Entry 6FKJ (X-ray diffraction, 2.15 A resolution); this record covers chains C and D of the 6 polymer chains in the assembly.

[Chain C]
Protein: Tubulin alpha-1B chain
Organism: Bos taurus
Reference sequence: P81947 (TBA1B_BOVIN); numbering as in UniProt (aligned over 1-451)
Amino-acid sequence (451 residues; row label = number of the first residue in the row):
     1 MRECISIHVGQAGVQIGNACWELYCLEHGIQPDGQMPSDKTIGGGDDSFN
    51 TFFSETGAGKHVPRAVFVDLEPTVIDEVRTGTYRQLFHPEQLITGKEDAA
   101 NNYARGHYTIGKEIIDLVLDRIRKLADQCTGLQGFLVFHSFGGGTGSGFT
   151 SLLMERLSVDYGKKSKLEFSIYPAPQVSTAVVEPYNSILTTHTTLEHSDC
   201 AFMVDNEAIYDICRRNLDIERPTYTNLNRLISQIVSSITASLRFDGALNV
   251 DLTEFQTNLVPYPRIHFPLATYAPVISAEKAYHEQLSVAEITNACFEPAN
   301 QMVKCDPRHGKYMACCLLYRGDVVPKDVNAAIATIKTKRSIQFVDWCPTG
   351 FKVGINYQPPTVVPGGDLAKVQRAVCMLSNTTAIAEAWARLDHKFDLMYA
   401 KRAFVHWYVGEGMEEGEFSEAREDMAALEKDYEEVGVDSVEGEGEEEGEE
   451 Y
Not modelled in the structure: 1, 441-451
Ion coordination: Ca2+: D39, T41, G44, E55
Ligand contacts: GTP (guanosine-5'-triphosphate): G10, Q11, A12, Q15, I16, D69, D98, A99, A100, N101, S140, G142, G143, G144, T145, G146, I171, P173, V177, S178, E183, N206, Y224, L227, N228, I231
Reported in the primary citation:
  - binding site for kni-10075: T179

[Chain D]
Protein: Tubulin beta-2B chain
Organism: Bos taurus
Reference sequence: Q6B856 (TBB2B_BOVIN); the author numbering skips numbers that UniProt does not, so the offset changes along the chain: 1-42 = UniProt 1-42; 45-360 = UniProt 43-358; 369-455 = UniProt 359-445
Amino-acid sequence (445 residues; row label = number of the first residue in the row; note: 10 numbers in that range are skipped by the numbering (no residue carries them; nothing is unmodelled there)):
     1 MREIVHIQAGQCGNQIGAKFWEVISDEHGIDPTGSYHGDSDL
    45 QLERINVYYNEATGNKYVPRAILVDLEPGTMDSVRSGPFGQIFRPDNFVF
    95 GQSGAGNNWAKGHYTEGAELVDSVLDVVRKESESCDCLQGFQLTHSLGGG
   145 TGSGMGTLLISKIREEYPDRIMNTFSVMPSPKVSDTVVEPYNATLSVHQL
   195 VENTDETYCIDNEALYDICFRTLKLTTPTYGDLNHLVSATMSGVTTCLRF
   245 PGQLNADLRKLAVNMVPFPRLHFFMPGFAPLTSRGSQQYRALTVPELTQQ
   295 MFDSKNMMAACDPRHGRYLTVAAIFRGRMSMKEVDEQMLNVQNKNSSYFV
   345 EWIPNNVKTAVCDIPP
   369 RGLKMSATFIGNSTAIQELFKRISEQFTAMFRRKAFLHWYTGEGMDEMEF
   419 TEAESNMNDLVSEYQQYQDATADEQGEFEEEEGEDEA
Not modelled in the structure: 1, 281-284, 441-455
UniProt features mapped onto this chain:
  - motif: M1 to I4 (MREI motif)
  - binding site (GTP): Q11, E71, S140, G144, T145, G146, N206, N228
  - binding site (Mg(2+)): E71
  - modified residue: S40 (Phosphoserine), T57 (Phosphothreonine), K60 (N6-acetyllysine), S174 (Phosphoserine), T287 (Phosphothreonine), T292 (Phosphothreonine), R320 (Omega-N-methylarginine), E448 (5-glutamyl polyglutamate)
  - cross-link (Glycyl lysine isopeptide (Lys-Gly)): K60 (interchain with G-Cter in ubiquitin), K326 (interchain with G-Cter in ubiquitin)
Ion coordination: Mg2+: Q11 (together with GDP)
Ligand contacts:
  - kni-10075 (DLW; (5S)-2-[(E)-N-(2-ethoxyphenyl)-C-methyl-carbonimidoyl]-3-oxidanyl-5-phenyl-cyclohex-2-en-1-one): I4, Y52, Q136, N167, F169, E200, Y202, V238, T239, C241, L242, L248, L252, K254, L255, N258, M259, A316, A317, I318, K352, T353, A354, I378
  - GDP (guanosine-5'-diphosphate): G10, Q11, C12, Q15, I16, D69, A99, N101, S140, G142, G143, G144, T145, G146, V171, P173, V177, D179, E183, N206, L209, Y224, L227, N228
Reported in the primary citation:
  - binding site for kni-10075: I4, Y52, Q136, N167, F169, E200, Y202, V238, T239, C241, L242, L248, L252, L255, N258, M259, A317, K352, A354

[Interface between chain C and chain D]
Residue-residue contacts (60):
  Q11(C) - N249(D)  hydrogen bond
  E71(C) - R2(D)  salt bridge
  E71(C) - N249(D)  hydrogen bond
  T73(C) - N249(D)
  V74(C) - N249(D)
  K96(C) - D130(D)  salt bridge
  K96(C) - C131(D)
  E97(C) - C131(D)
  E97(C) - R164(D)  salt bridge
  E97(C) - R253(D)  salt bridge
  D98(C) - R2(D)  salt bridge
  D98(C) - D251(D)
  D98(C) - K254(D)  salt bridge
  A100(C) - R253(D)
  A100(C) - K254(D)
  A100(C) - V257(D)
  N101(C) - K254(D)
  N101(C) - N258(D)  hydrogen bond
  R105(C) - R253(D)
  P175(C) - N349(D)
  P175(C) - K352(D)
  S178(C) - K352(D)  hydrogen bond (backbone-side chain)
  T179(C) - L248(D)
  T179(C) - K352(D)
  T179(C) - T353(D)
  A180(C) - N258(D)
  A180(C) - K352(D)
  V181(C) - N258(D)  hydrogen bond (backbone-side chain)
  V181(C) - I347(D)  hydrophobic
  V181(C) - N349(D)
  V182(C) - N258(D)
  Y210(C) - D329(D)
  E220(C) - K326(D)
  R221(C) - M325(D)
  R221(C) - D329(D)  salt bridge
  K394(C) - N349(D)  hydrogen bond
  L397(C) - E345(D)
  L397(C) - W346(D)
  L397(C) - P348(D)  hydrophobic
  L397(C) - A440(D)  hydrophobic
  M398(C) - W346(D)  hydrogen bond (backbone-backbone)
  M398(C) - P348(D)
  K401(C) - F262(D)
  K401(C) - W346(D)
  K401(C) - A438(D)
  K401(C) - T439(D)  hydrogen bond (side chain-backbone)
  A403(C) - P261(D)
  A403(C) - F262(D)  hydrophobic
  F404(C) - V257(D)
  F404(C) - N258(D)
  F404(C) - V260(D)
  F404(C) - P261(D)  hydrogen bond (backbone-backbone)
  F404(C) - I347(D)  hydrophobic
  H406(C) - V260(D)
  H406(C) - P261(D)
  H406(C) - F262(D)
  H406(C) - P263(D)
  W407(C) - A256(D)
  W407(C) - V257(D)
  W407(C) - V260(D)  hydrogen bond (side chain-backbone)
Interface residues without a listed pair, chain C (28 interface residues in all): R402
Interface residues without a listed pair, chain D (34 interface residues in all): L132, D199, M259, T314, S324

[Overview]
28 residues of chain C face 34 of chain D across their interface; the contacts include 10 hydrogen bonds and 7
salt bridges. Polar pairs include E71(C)-R2(D), K96(C)-D130(D) and E97(C)-R164(D). Chain C binds GTP. Ligands
of chain D: kni-10075 and GDP. From the paper: a binding site for kni-10075 at T179(C) and I4(D) among others.
Chain C is Tubulin alpha-1B chain and chain D is Tubulin beta-2B chain, both from Bos taurus; the structure,
Tubulin-TUB075 complex, was determined by X-ray diffraction (same publication as 6FKL).
